6N2Z - chains c8 and c9 of the 22 polymer chains in the assembly; structure by electron microscopy, 3.00 A resolution.

[Chain c8 (and c9)]
Name: ATP synthase subunit c
Organism: Bacillus sp. (strain PS3)
Notes: chain c9 of this document is another copy of the same molecule, construct and numbering; everything in this record applies to it too
UniProt: P00845 (ATPL_BACP3); residues 1-72 here = UniProt positions 1-72
Amino-acid sequence (72 residues; row label = number of the first residue in the row):
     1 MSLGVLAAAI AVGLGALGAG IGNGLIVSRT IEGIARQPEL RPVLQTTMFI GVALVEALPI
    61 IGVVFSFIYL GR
Unresolved in the structure: 1

[Chain c8 / chain c9 interface]
Contacting residue pairs (64; chain c8 residue first):
  S2(c8) - L3(c9)
  V5(c8) - A7(c9)  hydrophobic
  V5(c8) - Y69(c9)  hydrophobic
  V5(c8) - R72(c9)
  L6(c8) - L3(c9)  hydrophobic
  L6(c8) - A7(c9)  hydrophobic
  A8(c8) - Y69(c9)  hydrogen bond (backbone-side chain)
  A9(c8) - A7(c9)
  A9(c8) - I10(c9)
  A9(c8) - Y69(c9)  hydrophobic
  I10(c8) - I10(c9)
  V12(c8) - Y69(c9)
  G13(c8) - L14(c9)
  L14(c8) - L14(c9)
  G15(c8) - L58(c9)
  A16(c8) - L58(c9)  hydrophobic
  L17(c8) - L14(c9)  hydrophobic
  L17(c8) - L17(c9)  hydrophobic
  L17(c8) - G18(c9)
  A19(c8) - L58(c9)  hydrophobic
  G20(c8) - G18(c9)
  G20(c8) - G22(c9)
  I21(c8) - I21(c9)  hydrophobic
  N23(c8) - L54(c9)
  N23(c8) - V55(c9)
  G24(c8) - G22(c9)
  G24(c8) - L25(c9)
  G24(c8) - I26(c9)
  G24(c8) - V55(c9)
  L25(c8) - L25(c9)  hydrophobic
  V27(c8) - I26(c9)  hydrophobic
  V27(c8) - G51(c9)
  S28(c8) - L25(c9)
  S28(c8) - I26(c9)
  S28(c8) - R29(c9)
  R29(c8) - R29(c9)
  I31(c8) - I26(c9)
  I31(c8) - R29(c9)
  I31(c8) - T30(c9)
  I31(c8) - L44(c9)
  I31(c8) - T47(c9)
  E32(c8) - E32(c9)
  I34(c8) - L40(c9)
  I34(c8) - V43(c9)  hydrophobic
  I34(c8) - L44(c9)  hydrophobic
  A35(c8) - G33(c9)
  A35(c8) - R36(c9)
  A35(c8) - Q37(c9)
  A35(c8) - L40(c9)
  A35(c8) - L44(c9)  hydrophobic
  R36(c8) - R36(c9)
  R36(c8) - Q37(c9)
  P38(c8) - L40(c9)  hydrophobic
  R41(c8) - V43(c9)
  Q45(c8) - T47(c9)
  F49(c8) - L54(c9)  hydrophobic
  V52(c8) - L54(c9)  hydrophobic
  E56(c8) - A57(c9)
  P59(c8) - L58(c9)  hydrophobic
  I60(c8) - L58(c9)  hydrophobic
  V63(c8) - F65(c9)  hydrophobic
  F67(c8) - F65(c9)  hydrophobic
  L70(c8) - Y69(c9)  hydrophobic
  L70(c8) - R72(c9)
Interface residues without a listed pair, chain c8 (40 interface residues in all): L3, M48, S66
Interface residues without a listed pair, chain c9 (38 interface residues in all): G4, L6, A11, G15, M48, I50, P59, I61, G62, I68

[Summary]
40 residues of chain c8 and 38 residues of chain c9 are in contact; the contacts include 1 hydrogen bond. The
hydrogen-bonded pair is A8(c8)-Y69(c9).
Both chains are ATP synthase subunit c (Bacillus sp. (strain PS3)). Entry 6N2Z (Bacillus PS3 ATP synthase
class 2) was determined by electron microscopy together with 6N2D, 6N2Y and 6N30 from the same study.
